PDB entry 8YYX | electron microscopy, 2.84 A resolution | chains A and C of the 5 polymer chains in the assembly

Chain A:
Protein: scFV16
From: Vicugna pacos
Notes: antibody fragment or engineered binder
Sequence (247 residues; each row starts with the number of its first residue):
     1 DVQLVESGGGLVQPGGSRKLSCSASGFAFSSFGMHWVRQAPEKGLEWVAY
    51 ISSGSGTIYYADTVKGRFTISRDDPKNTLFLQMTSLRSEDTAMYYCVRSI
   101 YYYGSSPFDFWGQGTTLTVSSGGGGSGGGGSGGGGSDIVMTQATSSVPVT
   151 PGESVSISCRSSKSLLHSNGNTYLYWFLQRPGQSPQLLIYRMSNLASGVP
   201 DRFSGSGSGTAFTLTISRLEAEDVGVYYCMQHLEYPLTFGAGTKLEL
Unresolved in the structure: 1, 122-135
Disulfides: C22-C96, C159-C229

Chain C:
Protein: Guanine nucleotide-binding protein G(i) subunit alpha-1, Guanine nucleotide-binding protein G(q) subunit alpha
From: Homo sapiens
Reference sequence: chimeric construct of P63096, P50148: residues 1-329 from P63096 (GNAI1_HUMAN) positions 1-329 (same numbers); residues 330-354 from P50148 positions 335-359 (UniProt number = residue number + 5)
Sequence (354 residues; each row starts with the number of its first residue):
     1 MGCTLSAEDKAAVERSKMIDRNLREDGEKAAREVKLLLLGAGESGKSTIV
    51 KQMKIIHEAGYSEEECKQYKAVVYSNTIQSIIAIIRAMGRLKIDFGDSAR
   101 ADDARQLFVLAGAAEEGFMTAELAGVIKRLWKDSGVQACFNRSREYQLND
   151 SAAYYLNDLDRIAQPNYIPTQQDVLRTRVKTTGIVETHFTFKDLHFKMFD
   201 VGAQRSERKKWIHCFEGVTAIIFCVALSDYDLVLAEDEEMNRMHESMKLF
   251 DSICNNKWFTDTSIILFLNKKDLFEEKIKKSPLTICYPEYAGSNTYEEAA
   301 AYIQCQFEDLNKRKDTKEIYTHFTCSTDTENIRFVFAAVKDTILQLNLKE
   351 YNLV
Unresolved in the structure: 1, 54-181
Construct notes: engineered mutation A203 (Gly in P63096), S326 (Ala in P63096)
UniProt features mapped onto this chain:
  - region: K35 to T48 (G1 motif), D173 to T181 (G2 motif), F196 to G202, Q204, R205 (G3 motif), I265 to D272 (G4 motif), T324, C325, T327 to T329 (G5 motif)
  - binding site (GTP): E43 to T48, S151, L175 to T181, D200 to G202, Q204, N269 to D272
  - binding site (Mg(2+)): S47, T181
  - modified residue: R178 (ADP-ribosylarginine), Q204 (Deamidated glutamine)
  - lipidation: G2 (N-myristoyl glycine), C3 (S-palmitoyl cysteine)

How chain A and chain C interact:
Contacting residue pairs (17):
  S52(A) - E14(C)  hydrogen bond
  S53(A) - E14(C)
  S53(A) - M18(C)
  G56(A) - E14(C)
  T57(A) - E14(C)  hydrogen bond
  I100(A) - R15(C)
  Y101(A) - A11(C)  hydrophobic
  Y101(A) - A12(C)
  Y101(A) - R15(C)
  H167(A) - T4(C)  hydrogen bond (side chain-backbone)
  N169(A) - D9(C)  hydrogen bond
  Y173(A) - S6(C)  hydrogen bond
  Y173(A) - E8(C)
  Y175(A) - E8(C)  hydrogen bond
  R191(A) - E8(C)  salt bridge
  H232(A) - E8(C)  salt bridge
  Y235(A) - A7(C)  hydrophobic
Also at the interface, not in a pair above, chain A (17 interface residues in all): G54, Y102, P107, L233

Summary:
Chain A and chain C form an interface of 17 and 10 residues respectively; the contacts include 6 hydrogen
bonds and 2 salt bridges. Among the polar pairs are R191(A)-E8(C), H232(A)-E8(C) and S52(A)-E14(C).
Here chain A is scFV16 (Vicugna pacos) and chain C is Guanine nucleotide-binding protein G(i) subunit alpha-1,
Guanine nucleotide-binding protein G(q) subunit alpha (Homo sapiens). Entry 8YYX (Cryo-EM structure of OXGR1
bound to leukotriene E4 and Gq proteins) was determined by electron microscopy.
